7L7G - chains I and E of the 10 polymer chains in the assembly; structure by electron microscopy, 3.00 A resolution.

Chain I:
Molecule: Translation initiation factor eIF-2B subunit gamma
Source organism: Homo sapiens
UniProtKB: Q9NR50 (EI2BG_HUMAN); residue numbers follow UniProt; this construct covers 1-452
Amino-acid sequence (452 residues; numbered 1 to 452; the number before each row is that of its first residue):
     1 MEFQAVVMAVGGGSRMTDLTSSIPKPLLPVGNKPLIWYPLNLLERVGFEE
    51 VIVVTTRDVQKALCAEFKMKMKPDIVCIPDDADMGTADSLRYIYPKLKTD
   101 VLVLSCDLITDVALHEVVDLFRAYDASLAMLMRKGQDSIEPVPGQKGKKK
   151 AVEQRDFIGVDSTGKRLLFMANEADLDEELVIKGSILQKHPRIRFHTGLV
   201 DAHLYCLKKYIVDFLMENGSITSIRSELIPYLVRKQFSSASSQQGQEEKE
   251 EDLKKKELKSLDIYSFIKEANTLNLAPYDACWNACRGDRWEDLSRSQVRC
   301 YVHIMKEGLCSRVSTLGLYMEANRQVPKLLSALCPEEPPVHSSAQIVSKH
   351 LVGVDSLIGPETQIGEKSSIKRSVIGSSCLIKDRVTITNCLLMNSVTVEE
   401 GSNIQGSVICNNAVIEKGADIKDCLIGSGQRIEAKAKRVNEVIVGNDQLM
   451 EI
Unresolved in the structure: 13-20, 135-154, 237-238, 244-295, 307-452
UniProt features mapped onto this chain:
  - modified residue: M1 (N-acetylmethionine), S260 (Phosphoserine)
  - natural variant: L27 (L27Q: In VWM3), G47 (G47E: In VWM3), A87 (A87V: In VWM3), R225 (R225Q: In VWM3), I346 (I346T: In VWM3)

Chain E:
Molecule: Translation initiation factor eIF-2B subunit delta
Source organism: Homo sapiens
UniProtKB: Q9UI10 (EI2BD_HUMAN); residue numbers follow UniProt; this construct covers 1-523
Amino-acid sequence (523 residues; each row starts with the number of its first residue):
     1 MAAVAVAVREDSGSGMKAELPPGPGAVGREMTKEEKLQLRKEKKQQKKKR
    51 KEEKGAEPETGSAVSAAQCQVGPTRELPESGIQLGTPREKVPAGRSKAEL
   101 RAERRAKQEAERALKQARKGEQGGPPPKASPSTAGETPSGVKRLPEYPQV
   151 DDLLLRRLVKKPERQQVPTRKDYGSKVSLFSHLPQYSRQNSLTQFMSIPS
   201 SVIHPAMVRLGLQYSQGLVSGSNARCIALLRALQQVIQDYTTPPNEELSR
   251 DLVNKLKPYMSFLTQCRPLSASMHNAIKFLNKEITSVGSSKREEEAKSEL
   301 RAAIDRYVQEKIVLAAQAISRFAYQKISNGDVILVYGCSSLVSRILQEAW
   351 TEGRRFRVVVVDSRPWLEGRHTLRSLVHAGVPASYLLIPAASYVLPEVSK
   401 VLLGAHALLANGSVMSRVGTAQLALVARAHNVPVLVCCETYKFCERVQTD
   451 AFVSNELDDPDDLQCKRGEHVALANWQNHASLRLLNLVYDVTPPELVDLV
   501 ITELGMIPCSSVPVVLRVKSSDQ
Unresolved in the structure: 1-165, 523
UniProt features mapped onto this chain:
  - region: R170 to L179 (May bind the chemical integrated stress response (ISR) inhibitor ISRIB)
  - modified residue: A2 (N-acetylalanine), S12 (Phosphoserine), T86 (Phosphothreonine), S130 (Phosphoserine)
  - natural variant: R209 (R209Q: In VWM4), A228 (A228V: In VWM4), L269 (L269R: In VWM4), R357 (R357Q: In VWM4), R374 (R374C: In VWM4), C465 (C465R: In VWM4), Y489 (Y489H: In VWM4)
Reported in the primary citation:
  - conformationally variable residues (domain motion): L482

Chain I / chain E interface:
Residue-residue contacts (26):
  E2(I) - I198(E)
  E2(I) - S200(E)
  E2(I) - P205(E)
  F3(I) - I198(E)  hydrophobic
  V46(I) - I198(E)  hydrophobic
  V46(I) - P199(E)
  F48(I) - I198(E)  hydrophobic
  F48(I) - P199(E)
  H115(I) - Q194(E)  hydrogen bond (side chain-backbone)
  H115(I) - M196(E)
  H115(I) - I198(E)
  V118(I) - I198(E)  hydrophobic
  D119(I) - T193(E)  hydrogen bond
  D119(I) - L212(E)
  R122(I) - S197(E)
  R122(I) - I198(E)  hydrogen bond (side chain-backbone)
  R122(I) - S200(E)  hydrogen bond
  R122(I) - R209(E)
  R122(I) - L212(E)
  A123(I) - L212(E)
  A123(I) - Q213(E)  hydrogen bond (backbone-side chain)
  A123(I) - Q216(E)
  A123(I) - L218(E)
  Y124(I) - Q216(E)  hydrogen bond
  Y124(I) - L218(E)  hydrophobic
  D125(I) - R209(E)  salt bridge
Other interface residues (no listed pair), chain I (14 interface residues in all): G47, L114, F121
Other interface residues (no listed pair), chain E (15 interface residues in all): S191, V208

Summary:
Chain I and chain E form an interface of 14 and 15 residues respectively, with 6 hydrogen bonds and 1 salt
bridge. Among the polar pairs are D125(I)-R209(E), H115(I)-Q194(E) and D119(I)-T193(E). From the paper:
conformational variability at L482(E).
Here chain I is Translation initiation factor eIF-2B subunit gamma and chain E is Translation initiation
factor eIF-2B subunit delta, both from Homo sapiens. Entry 7L7G (Electron cryo-microscopy of the eukaryotic
translation initiation factor 2B from Homo sapiens (updated model of PDB ...) was determined by electron
microscopy (same publication as 7L70).
